Entry 3EUF (X-ray diffraction, 1.90 A resolution); this record covers chains A and B.

== Chain A (and B) ==
Name: Uridine phosphorylase 1
Organism: Homo sapiens
Notes: EC 2.4.2.3; chain B of this document is another copy of the same molecule, construct and numbering; everything in this record applies to it too
UniProt: Q16831 (UPP1_HUMAN); residues 1-310 here = UniProt positions 1-310
Chain sequence (328 residues; numbered -17 to 310; the number before each row is that of its first residue; numbers below 1 keep their minus sign (Met-17 is residue -17)):
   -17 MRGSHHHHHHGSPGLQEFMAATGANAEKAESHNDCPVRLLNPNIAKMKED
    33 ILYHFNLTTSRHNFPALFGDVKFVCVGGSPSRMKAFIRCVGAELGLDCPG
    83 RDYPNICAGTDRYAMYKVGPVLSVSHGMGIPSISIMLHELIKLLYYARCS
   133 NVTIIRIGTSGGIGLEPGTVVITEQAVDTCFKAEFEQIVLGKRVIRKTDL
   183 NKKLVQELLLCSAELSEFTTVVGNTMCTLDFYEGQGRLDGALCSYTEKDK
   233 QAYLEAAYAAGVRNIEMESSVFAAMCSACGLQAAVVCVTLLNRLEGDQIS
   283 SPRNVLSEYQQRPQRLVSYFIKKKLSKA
Not modelled in the structure: -17 to 15, 309-310
Sequence notes: expression tag (-17 to 0)
Small-molecule neighbours:
  - BAU (1-((2-hydroxyethoxy)methyl)-5-benzylpyrimidine-2,4(1h,3h)-dione), molecule 1: Tyr35, His36, Arg94
  - BAU, molecule 2: Met110, Thr141, Ser142, Gly143, Phe213, Gln217, Arg219, Ile247, Glu248, Met249, Leu272, Leu273, Arg275, Asp279, Gln280, Ile281
UniProt features mapped onto this chain:
  - binding site (phosphate): Gly60, Arg94, Arg138 to Thr141
  - binding site (uridine): Ser142, Gly143, Gln217 to Arg219
From the paper describing this entry:
  - binding site for BAU: Tyr35, His36
  - binding site for phosphate ion: Arg94

== How chain A and chain B interact ==
Residue-residue contacts - 121 pairs, chain A then chain B:
  Leu21(A) - Ala223(B)
  Leu22(A) - Ala223(B)  hydrogen bond (backbone-backbone)
  Leu22(A) - Leu224(B)
  Leu22(A) - Cys225(B)  hydrogen bond (backbone-backbone)
  Asn23(A) - Leu220(B)  hydrogen bond (side chain-backbone)
  Asn23(A) - Asp221(B)
  Asn23(A) - Gly222(B)  hydrogen bond (side chain-backbone)
  Asn23(A) - Ala223(B)
  Asn23(A) - Cys225(B)
  Asn25(A) - Leu220(B)
  Asn25(A) - Cys225(B)
  Ile26(A) - Asp221(B)
  Ile26(A) - Gly222(B)
  Met29(A) - Gln280(B)
  Asp32(A) - Gln280(B)  hydrogen bond
  Ile33(A) - Gln280(B)
  Tyr35(A) - Leu272(B)
  Tyr35(A) - Ile281(B)  hydrophobic
  Tyr35(A) - Leu288(B)
  Tyr35(A) - Gln292(B)  hydrogen bond
  His36(A) - Met110(B)
  His36(A) - Phe213(B)
  Asn38(A) - Arg285(B)  hydrogen bond
  Gly60(A) - Arg94(B)
  Ser61(A) - Asp93(B)  hydrogen bond
  Ser61(A) - Arg94(B)
  Pro62(A) - Asp93(B)
  Ser63(A) - Asp93(B)  hydrogen bond (backbone-side chain)
  Asp93(A) - Ser61(B)  hydrogen bond
  Asp93(A) - Pro62(B)
  Asp93(A) - Ser63(B)  hydrogen bond (side chain-backbone)
  Arg94(A) - Met110(B)
  Tyr95(A) - Met110(B)
  Met110(A) - His36(B)
  Met110(A) - Arg94(B)
  Met110(A) - Tyr95(B)
  Met110(A) - Ser114(B)
  Met110(A) - Ile117(B)  hydrophobic
  Gly111(A) - Pro113(B)
  Ile112(A) - Asp212(B)
  Pro113(A) - Gly111(B)
  Pro113(A) - Pro113(B)
  Pro113(A) - Leu211(B)
  Pro113(A) - Asp212(B)
  Pro113(A) - Met249(B)  hydrophobic
  Ser114(A) - Met110(B)
  Ser116(A) - Asp212(B)
  Ile117(A) - Met110(B)  hydrophobic
  Ile117(A) - Phe213(B)  hydrophobic
  Ile117(A) - Met249(B)  hydrophobic
  His120(A) - Tyr214(B)
  His120(A) - Gly222(B)
  His120(A) - Ala223(B)  hydrogen bond (side chain-backbone)
  His120(A) - Leu224(B)
  Glu121(A) - Tyr214(B)  hydrogen bond
  Ile123(A) - Ala223(B)  hydrophobic
  Lys124(A) - Asp221(B)  hydrogen bond (side chain-backbone)
  Thr161(A) - Ile170(B)
  Thr161(A) - Gly173(B)
  Phe167(A) - Asp212(B)
  Ile170(A) - Thr161(B)
  Val171(A) - Glu215(B)
  Val171(A) - Ser226(B)
  Val171(A) - Tyr227(B)  hydrophobic
  Leu172(A) - Gly218(B)
  Leu172(A) - Tyr227(B)  hydrophobic
  Leu172(A) - Asp231(B)
  Leu172(A) - Lys232(B)
  Leu172(A) - Tyr235(B)
  Gly173(A) - Tyr235(B)
  Arg175(A) - Glu168(B)  salt bridge
  Arg175(A) - Arg175(B)
  Arg178(A) - Leu224(B)
  Leu211(A) - Pro113(B)
  Leu211(A) - Leu211(B)  hydrophobic
  Asp212(A) - Ser116(B)  hydrogen bond
  Asp212(A) - His120(B)  salt bridge
  Phe213(A) - His36(B)
  Phe213(A) - Ile117(B)  hydrophobic
  Tyr214(A) - His120(B)
  Tyr214(A) - Glu121(B)  hydrogen bond
  Glu215(A) - Gln169(B)
  Gly216(A) - Ile170(B)
  Gly218(A) - Leu172(B)
  Leu220(A) - Asn23(B)  hydrogen bond (backbone-side chain)
  Leu220(A) - Asn25(B)
  Asp221(A) - Asn23(B)
  Asp221(A) - Ile26(B)
  Asp221(A) - Lys124(B)  hydrogen bond (backbone-side chain)
  Gly222(A) - Asn23(B)  hydrogen bond (backbone-side chain)
  Gly222(A) - Ile26(B)
  Gly222(A) - His120(B)
  Gly222(A) - Lys124(B)
  Ala223(A) - Leu21(B)
  Ala223(A) - Leu22(B)  hydrogen bond (backbone-backbone)
  Ala223(A) - Asn23(B)
  Ala223(A) - His120(B)  hydrogen bond (backbone-side chain)
  Ala223(A) - Ile123(B)  hydrophobic
  Leu224(A) - Leu22(B)
  Leu224(A) - His120(B)
  Leu224(A) - Arg178(B)
  Leu224(A) - Cys261(B)  hydrophobic
  Cys225(A) - Leu22(B)  hydrogen bond (backbone-backbone)
  Cys225(A) - Asn23(B)
  Cys225(A) - Asn25(B)
  Tyr227(A) - Val171(B)  hydrophobic
  Tyr227(A) - Leu172(B)  hydrophobic
  Asp231(A) - Leu172(B)
  Lys232(A) - Leu172(B)
  Tyr235(A) - Leu172(B)
  Tyr235(A) - Gly173(B)
  Met249(A) - Pro113(B)  hydrophobic
  Met249(A) - Ile117(B)  hydrophobic
  Cys261(A) - Leu224(B)  hydrophobic
  Gln280(A) - Met29(B)
  Gln280(A) - Asp32(B)  hydrogen bond
  Gln280(A) - Ile33(B)  hydrogen bond (side chain-backbone)
  Ile281(A) - Tyr35(B)  hydrophobic
  Arg285(A) - Arg43(B)
  Leu288(A) - Tyr35(B)
  Gln292(A) - Tyr35(B)  hydrogen bond
Other interface residues (no listed pair), chain A (67 interface residues in all): Pro24, Thr141, Glu168, Gln169, Ser226, Leu272
Other interface residues (no listed pair), chain B (68 interface residues in all): Pro24, Gly60, Ile112, Thr141, Gly216, Met257, Ala260

== Summary ==
67 residues of chain A face 68 of chain B across their interface, with 25 hydrogen bonds and 2 salt bridges.
Among the polar pairs are Arg175(A)-Glu168(B), Asp212(A)-His120(B) and Asn23(A)-Leu220(B). Chain A binds
compound BAU. The paper reports a binding site for BAU at Tyr35(A) and His36(A); a binding site for phosphate
ion at Arg94(A).
Both chains are Uridine phosphorylase 1 (Homo sapiens). Entry 3EUF (Crystal structure of BAU-bound human
uridine phosphorylase 1) was determined by X-ray diffraction together with 3EUE from the same study.
